Entry 8D8K (electron microscopy, 3.13 A resolution); this record covers chains I and a of the 35 polymer chains in the assembly.

Chain I:
Molecule: 37S ribosomal protein S9, mitochondrial
Source organism: Saccharomyces cerevisiae
UniProt: P38120 (RT09_YEAST); residue numbers follow UniProt; this construct covers 1-278
Sequence (278 residues; row label = number of the first residue in the row):
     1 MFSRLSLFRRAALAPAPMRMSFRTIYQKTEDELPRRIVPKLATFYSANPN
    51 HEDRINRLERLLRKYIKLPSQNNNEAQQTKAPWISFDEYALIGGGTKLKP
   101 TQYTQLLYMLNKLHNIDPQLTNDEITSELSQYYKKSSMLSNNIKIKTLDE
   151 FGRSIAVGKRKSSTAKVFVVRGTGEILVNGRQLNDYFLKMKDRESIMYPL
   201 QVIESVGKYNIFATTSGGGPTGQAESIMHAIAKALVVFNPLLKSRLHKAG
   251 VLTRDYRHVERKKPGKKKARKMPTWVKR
Unresolved in the structure: 1-34, 72-80, 135-144, 262-278

Chain a:
Molecule: 15S ribosomal RNA
Source organism: Saccharomyces cerevisiae
Sequence (1713 nucleotides; each row starts with the number of its first residue; numbers below 1 keep their minus sign (U-63 is residue -63)):
   -63 UUUUAUAUAAUAAUAAUAAUAUAUAUAUAUAUAUAUUAUUAUAUUAGUUA
   -13 UAUAAUAAGGAAAAGUAAAAAAUUUAUAAGAAUAUGAUGUUGGUUCAGAU
    37 UAAGCGCUAAAUAAGGACAUGACACAUGCGAAUCAUACGUUUAUUAUUGA
    87 UAAGAUAAUAAAUAUGUGGUGUAAACGUGAGUAAUUUUAUUAGGAAUUAA
   137 UGAACUAUAGAAUAAGCUAAAUACUUAAUAUAUUAUUAUAUAAAAAUAAU
   187 UUAUAUAAUAAAAAGGAUAUAUAUAUAAUAUAUAUUUAUCUAUAGUCAAG
   237 CCAAUAAUGGUUUAGGUAGUAGGUUUAUUAAGAGUUAAACCUAGCCAACG
   287 AUCCAUAAUCGAUAAUGAAAGUUAGAACGAUCACGUUGACUCUGAAAUAU
   337 AGUCAAUAUCUAUAAGAUACAGCAGUGAGGAAUAUUGGACAAUGAUCGAA
   387 AGAUUGAUCCAGUUACUUAUUAGGAUGAUAUAUAAAAAUAUUUUAUUUUA
   437 UUUAUAAAUAUUAAAUAUUUAUAAUAAUAAUAAUAAUAAUAUAUAUAUAU
   487 AAAUUGAUUAAAAAUAAAAUCCAUAAAUAAUUAAAAUAAUGAUAUUAAUU
   537 ACCAUAUAUAUUUUUAUAUGGAUAUAUAUAUUAAUAAUAAUAUUAAUUUU
   587 AUUAUUAUUAAUAAUAUAUUUUAAUAGUCCUGACUAAUAUUUGUGCCAGC
   637 AGUCGCGGUAACACAAAGAGGGCGAGCGUUAAUCAUAAUGGUUUAAAGGA
   687 UCCGUAGAAUGAAUUAUAUAUUAUAAUUUAGAGUUAAUAAAAUAUAAUUA
   737 AAGAAUUAUAAUAGUAAAGAUGAAAUAAUAAUAAUAAUUAUAAGACUAAU
   787 AUAUGUGAAAAUAUUAAUUAAAUAUUAACUGACAUUGAGGGAUUAAAACU
   837 AGAGUAGCGAAACGGAUUCGAUACCCGUGUAGUUCUAGUAGUAAACUAUG
   887 AAUACAAUUAUUUAUAAUAUAUAUUAUAUAUAAAUAAUAAAUGAAAAUGA
   937 AAGUAUUCCACCUGAAGAGUACGUUAGCAAUAAUGAAACUCAAAACAAUA
   987 GACGGUUACAGACUUAAGCAGUGGAGCAUGUUAUUUAAUUCGAUAAUCCA
  1037 CGACUAACCUUACCAUAUUUUGAAUAUUAUAAUAAUUAUUAUAAUUAUUA
  1087 UAUUACAGGCGUUACAUUGUUGUCUUUAGUUCGUGCUGCAAAGUUUUAGA
  1137 UUAAGUUCAUAAACGAACAAAACUCCAUAUAUAUAAUUUUAAUUAUAUAU
  1187 AAUUUUAUAUUAUUUAUUAAUAUAAAGAAAGGAAUUAAGACAAAUCAUAA
  1237 UGAUCCUUAUAAUAUGGGUAAUAGACGUGCUAUAAUAAAAUGAUAAUAAA
  1287 AUUAUAUAAAAUAUAUUUAAUUAUAUUUAAUUAAUAAUAUAAAACAUUUU
  1337 AAUUUUUAAUAUAUUUUUUUAUUAUAUAUUAAUAUGAAUUAUAAUCUGAA
  1387 AUUCGAUUAUAUGAAAAAAGAAUUGCUAGUAAUACGUAAAUUAGUAUGUU
  1437 ACGGUGAAUAUUCUAACUGUUUCGCACUAAUCACUCAUCACGCGUUGAAA
  1487 CAUAUUAUUAUCUUAUUAUUUAUAUAAUAUUUUUUAAUAAAUAUUAAUAA
  1537 UUAUUAAUUUAUAUUUAUUUAUAUCAGAAAUAAUAUGAAUUAAUGCGAAG
  1587 UUGAAAUACAGUUACCGUAGGGGAACCUGCGGUGGGCUUAUAAAUAUCUU
  1637 AAAUAUUCUUACA
Unresolved in the structure: -54 to -16, 3-7, 86-88, 167-171, 211-213, 421-477, 546-549, 564-599, 705-707, 906-910, 1075-1077, 1362-1366, 1529-1535
Bound ions: Mg2+ site 1 near A20 (its only coordinating residue here); Mg2+ site 2 near A33 (its only coordinating residue here); Mg2+ site 3 near C54 (its only coordinating residue here); Mg2+ site 4: A55, U56, G115; Mg2+ site 5 near A110 (its only coordinating residue here); Mg2+ site 6: A116, G117, A294; Mg2+ site 7: G117, A294; Mg2+ site 8: A159, C160; Mg2+ site 9 near U256 (its only coordinating residue here); Mg2+ site 10 near G270 (its only coordinating residue here); Mg2+ site 11: A287, U288; Mg2+ site 12: A312, A313; 31 more Mg2+ sites not listed

How chain I and chain a interact:
Pairs across the interface - 83 pairs, chain I then chain a:
  Arg60(I) with C1644(a), salt bridge to the phosphate
  Arg63(I) with U1643(a), hydrogen bond to the sugar; C1644(a), salt bridge to the phosphate
  Lys64(I) with U1643(a), sugar contact
  Ile66(I) with U1642(a), base contact; U1643(a), sugar contact
  Lys67(I) with U1640(a), salt bridge to the phosphate; U1642(a), base contact
  Thr96(I) with A1152(a), phosphate contact
  Lys97(I) with C1150(a), hydrogen bond to the phosphate; G1151(a), salt bridge to the phosphate
  Lys99(I) with C1144(a), hydrogen bond to the phosphate; A1145(a), salt bridge to the phosphate
  Pro100(I) with C1144(a), phosphate contact
  Thr101(I) with C1144(a), sugar contact; A1145(a), phosphate contact
  Gln105(I) with U1203(a), hydrogen bond to the base
  Tyr108(I) with U1203(a), stacking on the base
  Lys159(I) with A1165(a), phosphate contact; U1180(a), salt bridge to the phosphate
  Arg160(I) with G1415(a), hydrogen bond to the base
  Lys161(I) with G1415(a), base contact; G1440(a), phosphate contact; U1441(a), salt bridge to the phosphate; G1442(a), hydrogen bond to the base
  Ser162(I) with A1284(a), hydrogen bond to the sugar; G1439(a), hydrogen bond to the phosphate; G1440(a), hydrogen bond to the phosphate
  Thr164(I) with U1179(a), phosphate contact; U1180(a), phosphate contact
  Lys166(I) with U1179(a), salt bridge to the phosphate
  Arg181(I) with A1282(a), hydrogen bond to the phosphate
  Tyr186(I) with U1283(a), sugar contact
  Leu188(I) with A1330(a), base contact; C1331(a), sugar contact
  Lys189(I) with U1441(a), phosphate contact
  Lys191(I) with G1442(a), salt bridge to the phosphate
  Thr214(I) with U1179(a), hydrogen bond to the base
  Ser216(I) with U1179(a), hydrogen bond to the base; A1284(a), phosphate contact
  Gly217(I) with A1284(a), hydrogen bond to the phosphate
  Gly218(I) with U1283(a), hydrogen bond to the sugar; A1284(a), hydrogen bond to the sugar; G1440(a), phosphate contact
  Gly219(I) with U1283(a), sugar contact; G1440(a), hydrogen bond to the phosphate; U1441(a), phosphate contact
  Pro220(I) with U1441(a), phosphate contact
  Thr221(I) with U1441(a), hydrogen bond to the phosphate; G1442(a), hydrogen bond to the phosphate
  Gly222(I) with U1441(a), hydrogen bond to the phosphate
  Gln223(I) with U1283(a), hydrogen bond to the sugar; A1284(a), phosphate contact
  Lys233(I) with U1166(a), salt bridge to the phosphate
  Lys243(I) with G1213(a), salt bridge to the phosphate; A1214(a), salt bridge to the phosphate
  Ser244(I) with A1211(a), phosphate contact; A1212(a), hydrogen bond to the phosphate
  His247(I) with G1213(a), base contact; A1214(a), sugar contact; A1215(a), salt bridge to the phosphate
  Leu252(I) with A1214(a), sugar contact
  Thr253(I) with A1214(a), phosphate contact; A1215(a), phosphate contact
  Arg254(I) with U1164(a), hydrogen bond to the phosphate; A1165(a), salt bridge to the phosphate; A1214(a), sugar contact
  Tyr256(I) with A1163(a), hydrogen bond to the sugar; U1164(a), sugar contact; A1216(a), base contact; G1217(a), hydrogen bond to the base
  Arg257(I) with G1415(a), hydrogen bond to the base
  His258(I) with A1163(a), sugar contact; G1415(a), sugar contact
  Val259(I) with G1415(a), sugar contact; U1416(a), phosphate contact; G1439(a), phosphate contact; G1440(a), phosphate contact
  Glu260(I) with G1217(a), sugar contact; G1415(a), phosphate contact; U1416(a), hydrogen bond to the phosphate
  Arg261(I) with A1437(a), salt bridge to the phosphate; C1438(a), phosphate contact
Interface residues without a listed pair, chain I (48 interface residues in all): Val157, Thr215, Lys248
Interface residues without a listed pair, chain a (38 interface residues in all): A1285, A1329

Overview:
The interface between chain I and chain a involves 48 residues on one side and 38 on the other, with 26
hydrogen bonds, 15 salt bridges and 1 aromatic stacking contact. Polar pairs include Gln105(I)-U1203(a),
Arg160(I)-G1415(a) and Lys161(I)-G1442(a).
Chain I is 37S ribosomal protein S9, mitochondrial and chain a is 15S ribosomal RNA, both from Saccharomyces
cerevisiae; the structure, Yeast mitochondrial small subunit assembly intermediate (State 2), was determined
by electron microscopy, deposited together with 8D8J and 8D8L.
